Entry 5EYH (X-ray diffraction, 2.50 A resolution); this record covers chains A and B.

== Chain A (and B) ==
Name: Inositol monophosphatase
Organism: Staphylococcus aureus
Notes: EC 3.1.3.25; chain B of this document is another copy of the same molecule, construct and numbering; everything in this record applies to it too
Reference sequence: A0A0D6HL44 (A0A0D6HL44_STAAU); residues 1-265 here = UniProt positions 1-265
Chain sequence (265 residues; each row starts with the number of its first residue):
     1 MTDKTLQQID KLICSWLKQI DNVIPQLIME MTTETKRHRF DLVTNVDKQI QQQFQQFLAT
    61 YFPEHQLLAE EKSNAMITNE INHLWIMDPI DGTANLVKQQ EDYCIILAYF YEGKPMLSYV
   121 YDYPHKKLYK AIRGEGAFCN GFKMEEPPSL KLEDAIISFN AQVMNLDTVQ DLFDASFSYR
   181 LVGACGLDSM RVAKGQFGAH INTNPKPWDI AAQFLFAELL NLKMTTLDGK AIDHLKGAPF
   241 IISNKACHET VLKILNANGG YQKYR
Disordered / not traced: 1, 264-265 (chain B: 1-3, 38-41)
Construct notes: engineered mutation Phe142 (Ile in A0A0D6HL44)
Metal / ion sites: Ca2+ site 1: Glu70, Asp88, Ile90 (together with NADP); Ca2+ site 2: Glu70 (together with NADP); Ca2+ site 3: Asp88, Asp91, Asp209 (together with NADP)
Ligand contacts:
  - NADP (NAP; NADP nicotinamide-adenine-dinucleotide phosphate), molecule 1: His38, Phe40, Glu70, Asp88, Ile90, Asp91, Gly92, Thr93, Ala94, Asn160, Gln162, Val163, Gly183, Ala184, Cys185, Asn202, Thr203, Asn204, Pro205, Asp209
  - NADP (NAP), molecule 2: Phe177, Ser178, Arg180

== Chain A / chain B interface ==
Residue-residue contacts (46; chain A residue first):
  Arg39(A) - Phe177(B)
  Phe40(A) - Phe177(B)
  Leu42(A) - Phe177(B)  hydrophobic
  Asn95(A) - Arg180(B)  hydrogen bond
  Lys98(A) - Asp154(B)  hydrogen bond (side chain-backbone)
  Lys98(A) - Ile156(B)
  Lys98(A) - Phe177(B)
  Lys98(A) - Gly195(B)
  Lys98(A) - Gln196(B)
  Gln99(A) - Ile156(B)
  Gln99(A) - Arg191(B)  hydrogen bond
  Gln99(A) - Gln196(B)  hydrogen bond (backbone-side chain)
  Gln99(A) - Phe197(B)
  Glu101(A) - Arg191(B)  salt bridge
  Glu101(A) - Lys194(B)  salt bridge
  Glu101(A) - Gln196(B)  hydrogen bond
  Asp102(A) - Arg191(B)  salt bridge
  Asp154(A) - Lys98(B)  hydrogen bond (backbone-side chain)
  Ile156(A) - Lys98(B)
  Ile156(A) - Gln99(B)
  Ala161(A) - Phe173(B)
  Gln162(A) - Phe173(B)
  Gln162(A) - Ser178(B)
  Gln162(A) - Tyr179(B)
  Leu166(A) - Gln170(B)
  Gln170(A) - Lys263(B)  hydrogen bond
  Phe173(A) - Gln162(B)
  Phe177(A) - Lys98(B)
  Tyr179(A) - Gln162(B)
  Tyr179(A) - Tyr179(B)  hydrophobic
  Tyr179(A) - Leu181(B)
  Arg180(A) - Asn95(B)  hydrogen bond
  Arg180(A) - Val182(B)
  Arg180(A) - Gly183(B)
  Leu181(A) - Tyr179(B)
  Leu181(A) - Leu181(B)  hydrogen bond (backbone-backbone)
  Val182(A) - Arg180(B)
  Gly183(A) - Arg180(B)
  Arg191(A) - Gln99(B)  hydrogen bond
  Arg191(A) - Asp102(B)  salt bridge
  Lys194(A) - Glu101(B)  salt bridge
  Gly195(A) - Lys98(B)
  Gln196(A) - Lys98(B)
  Gln196(A) - Gln99(B)  hydrogen bond (side chain-backbone)
  Gln196(A) - Glu101(B)  hydrogen bond
  Phe197(A) - Gln99(B)
Other interface residues (no listed pair), chain A (27 interface residues in all): Ala94
Other interface residues (no listed pair), chain B (28 interface residues in all): Leu42, Ala94, Ala161, Leu166, Ser176

== In short ==
27 residues of chain A face 28 of chain B across their interface; the contacts include 12 hydrogen bonds and 5
salt bridges. Among the polar pairs are Glu101(A)-Arg191(B), Glu101(A)-Lys194(B) and Asp102(A)-Arg191(B).
Bound to chain A: NADP.
Chain A and chain B are both Inositol monophosphatase (Staphylococcus aureus); the structure, Crystal
Structure of IMPase/NADP phosphatase complexed with NADP and Ca2+ at pH 7.0, was determined by X-ray
diffraction together with 5EYG and 5F24 from the same study.
